5BP3 - chain A; structure by X-ray diffraction, 1.45 A resolution.

[Chain A]
Name: Mycocerosic acid synthase-like polyketide synthase
Organism: Mycobacterium smegmatis
Notes: EC 2.3.1.-
Reference sequence: A0R1E8 (PKS5_MYCS2); residue numbers follow UniProt; this construct covers 884-1186
Chain sequence (305 residues; numbered 882 to 1186; the number before each row is that of its first residue):
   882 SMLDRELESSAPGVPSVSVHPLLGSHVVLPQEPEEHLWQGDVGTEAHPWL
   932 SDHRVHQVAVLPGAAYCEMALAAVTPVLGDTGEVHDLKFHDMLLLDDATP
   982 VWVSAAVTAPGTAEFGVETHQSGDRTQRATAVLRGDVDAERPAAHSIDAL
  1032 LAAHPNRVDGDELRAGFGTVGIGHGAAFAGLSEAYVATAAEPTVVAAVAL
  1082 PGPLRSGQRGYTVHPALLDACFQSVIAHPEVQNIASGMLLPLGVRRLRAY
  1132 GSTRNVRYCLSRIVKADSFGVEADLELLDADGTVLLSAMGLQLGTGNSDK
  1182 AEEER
Unresolved in the structure: 882-894, 1002-1004, 1184-1186
Sequence notes: expression tag (882-883)
Swiss-Prot annotation at these positions:
  - active site: His934 (Proton acceptor), Asp1100 (Proton donor)

[Overview]
Curated annotation (UniProt) lists active-site residues His934 and Asp1100.
Chain A is Mycocerosic acid synthase-like polyketide synthase (Mycobacterium smegmatis); the structure,
Dehydratase domain (DH) of a mycocerosic acid synthase-like (MAS-like) PKS, crystal form 2, was determined by
X-ray diffraction (same publication as 5BP1, 5BP2 and 5BP4).
